3OQN - chains A and E of the 6 polymer chains in the assembly; structure by X-ray diffraction, 3.30 A resolution.

[Chain A]
Molecule: Catabolite control protein A
Organism: Bacillus subtilis
Reference sequence: P25144 (CCPA_BACSU); residues 2-334 here correspond to UniProt positions 1-333 (UniProt number = residue number - 1)
Sequence (339 residues; numbered 2 to 340; the number before each row is that of its first residue):
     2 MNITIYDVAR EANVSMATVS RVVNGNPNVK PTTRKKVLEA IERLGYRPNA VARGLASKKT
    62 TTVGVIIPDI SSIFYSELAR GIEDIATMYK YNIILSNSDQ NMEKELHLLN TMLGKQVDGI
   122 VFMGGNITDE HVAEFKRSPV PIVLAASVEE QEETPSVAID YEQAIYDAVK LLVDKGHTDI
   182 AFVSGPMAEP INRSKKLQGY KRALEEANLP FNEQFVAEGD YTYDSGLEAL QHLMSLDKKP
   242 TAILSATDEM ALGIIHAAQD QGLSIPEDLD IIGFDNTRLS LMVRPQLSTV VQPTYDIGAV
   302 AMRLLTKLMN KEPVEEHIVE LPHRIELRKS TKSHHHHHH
Disordered / not traced: 334-340
Construct notes: expression tag (335-340)
Reported in the primary citation:
  - binding site for the 16-nt DNA strand (chain E): Ala18, Arg22, Ala53, Leu56, Ala57
  - binding site for the 16-nt DNA strand: Ala18

[Chain E]
Molecule: 16-nt DNA strand
Sequence (16 nucleotides; row label = number of the first residue in the row):
   700 TTGAAAGCGG TACCAT

[Interface between chain A and chain E]
Pairs across the interface - 18 pairs, chain A then chain E:
  Met2(A) - DG708(E)  hydrogen bond to the phosphate
  Thr5(A) - DG708(E)  phosphate contact
  Thr5(A) - DG709(E)  phosphate contact
  Ile6(A) - DG709(E)  hydrogen bond to the phosphate
  Met17(A) - DT710(E)  base contact
  Ala18(A) - DA711(E)  base contact
  Ser21(A) - DT710(E)  hydrogen bond to the phosphate
  Asn25(A) - DT710(E)  hydrogen bond to the phosphate
  Tyr47(A) - DG709(E)  hydrogen bond to the phosphate
  Pro49(A) - DG709(E)  phosphate contact
  Asn50(A) - DG708(E)  phosphate contact
  Asn50(A) - DG709(E)  hydrogen bond to the phosphate
  Ala53(A) - DG708(E)  hydrogen bond to the base
  Ala53(A) - DG709(E)  sugar contact
  Arg54(A) - DG709(E)  sugar contact
  Arg54(A) - DT710(E)  salt bridge to the phosphate
  Leu56(A) - DG708(E)  base contact
  Ala57(A) - DT710(E)  sugar contact
Interface residues without a listed pair, chain A (17 interface residues in all): Arg22, Arg48, Ser58
Interface residues without a listed pair, chain E (5 interface residues in all): DC712

[In short]
Chain A and chain E form an interface of 17 and 5 residues respectively; the contacts include 7 hydrogen bonds
and 1 salt bridge. Among the polar pairs are Ala53(A)-DG708(E), Met2(A)-DG708(E) and Ile6(A)-DG709(E). From
the paper: a binding site for the 16-nt DNA strand (chain E) at Ala18(A), Arg22(A) and Ala53(A) among others;
a binding site for the 16-nt DNA strand at Ala18(A).
Chain A is Catabolite control protein A (Bacillus subtilis) and chain E is a 16-nt DNA strand; the structure,
Structure of ccpa-hpr-ser46-p-gntr-down cre, was determined by X-ray diffraction together with 3OQO and 3OQM
from the same study.
